Entry 2JK8 (X-ray diffraction, 2.80 A resolution); this record covers chain A.

# Chain A
Protein: Putative cell filamentation protein (bepa protein)
From: Bartonella henselae
UniProt: Q6G2A9 (Q6G2A9_BARHE); numbering as in UniProt (aligned over 1-302)
Sequence (302 residues; each row starts with the number of its first residue):
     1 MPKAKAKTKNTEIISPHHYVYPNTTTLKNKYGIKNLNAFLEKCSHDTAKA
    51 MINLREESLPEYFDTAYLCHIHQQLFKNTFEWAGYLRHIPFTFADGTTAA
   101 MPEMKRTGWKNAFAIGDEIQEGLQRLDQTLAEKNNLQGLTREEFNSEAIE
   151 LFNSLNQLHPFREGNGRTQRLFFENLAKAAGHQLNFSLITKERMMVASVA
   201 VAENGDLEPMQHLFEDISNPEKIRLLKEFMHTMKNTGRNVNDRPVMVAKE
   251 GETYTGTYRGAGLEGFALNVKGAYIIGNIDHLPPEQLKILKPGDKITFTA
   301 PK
Not modelled in the structure: 1-11
Bound ions: Ni2+ site 1: His-17, His-18; Ni2+ site 2: His-45, Lys-49 (shared with 1 residue of chain B); Mg2+: Glu-163 (together with ATP); Ni2+ site 3: His-231 (shared with 2 residues of chain B)
Ligand contacts: ATP (adenosine-5'-triphosphate): His-159, Glu-163, Gly-164, Asn-165, Gly-166, Arg-167
UniProt features mapped onto this chain:
  - binding site (ATP): Phe-93, Ala-94, Arg-106, Thr-107, Glu-163 to Arg-167, Arg-170

# In short
Ligands of chain A: ATP. His-17 and His-18 form the Ni2+ site 1. The Ni2+ site 2 is built by His-45 and
Lys-49. Curated annotation (UniProt) lists 10 ATP-binding residues.
Chain A is Putative cell filamentation protein (bepa protein) (Bartonella henselae); the structure, Type IV
secretion system effector protein BepA complexed with a pyrophosphate moiety, was determined by X-ray
diffraction, deposited together with 2VY3 and 2VZA.
